PDB entry 1WRR | X-ray diffraction, 1.64 A resolution | chain A

[Chain A]
Name: Uricase
From: Aspergillus flavus
Notes: EC 1.7.3.3
UniProtKB: Q00511 (URIC_ASPFL); numbering as in UniProt (aligned over 1-301)
Sequence (301 residues; each row starts with the number of its first residue):
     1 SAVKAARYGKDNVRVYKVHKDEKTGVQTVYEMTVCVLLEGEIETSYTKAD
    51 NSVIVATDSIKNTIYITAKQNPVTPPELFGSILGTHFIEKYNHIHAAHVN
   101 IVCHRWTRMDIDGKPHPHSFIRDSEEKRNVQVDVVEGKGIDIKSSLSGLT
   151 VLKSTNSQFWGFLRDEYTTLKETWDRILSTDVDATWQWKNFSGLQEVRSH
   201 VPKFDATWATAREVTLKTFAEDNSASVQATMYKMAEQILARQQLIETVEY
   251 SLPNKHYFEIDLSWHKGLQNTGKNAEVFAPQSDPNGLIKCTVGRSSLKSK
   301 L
Unresolved in the structure: 296-301
Differences from the reference sequence: modified residue (1)
Modified residues: Ser1 (n-acetyl-serine; SAC)
Ligand contacts: 5-amino-6-nitropyrimidine-2,4(1h,3h)-dione (UNC): Tyr8, Ile54, Ala56, Thr57, Asp58, Phe159, Leu170, Arg176, Ser226, Val227, Gln228, Asn254, His256, Ile288

[In short]
Bound to chain A: 5-amino-6-nitropyrimidine-2,4(1h,3h)-dione.
Chain A is Uricase (Aspergillus flavus); the structure, Urate oxidase from aspergillus flavus complexed with
5-amino 6-nitro uracil, was determined by X-ray diffraction together with 1WS2, 1WS3, 1XT4, 1XXJ and 1XY3 from
the same study.
